Entry 9EVH (electron microscopy, 3.38 A resolution); this record covers chains E and S of the 7 polymer chains in the assembly.

== Chain E ==
Protein: Large T antigen
Organism: Betapolyomavirus macacae
Notes: EC 3.6.4.-
UniProtKB: P03070 (LT_SV40); numbering as in UniProt (aligned over 1-708)
Sequence (708 residues; row label = number of the first residue in the row):
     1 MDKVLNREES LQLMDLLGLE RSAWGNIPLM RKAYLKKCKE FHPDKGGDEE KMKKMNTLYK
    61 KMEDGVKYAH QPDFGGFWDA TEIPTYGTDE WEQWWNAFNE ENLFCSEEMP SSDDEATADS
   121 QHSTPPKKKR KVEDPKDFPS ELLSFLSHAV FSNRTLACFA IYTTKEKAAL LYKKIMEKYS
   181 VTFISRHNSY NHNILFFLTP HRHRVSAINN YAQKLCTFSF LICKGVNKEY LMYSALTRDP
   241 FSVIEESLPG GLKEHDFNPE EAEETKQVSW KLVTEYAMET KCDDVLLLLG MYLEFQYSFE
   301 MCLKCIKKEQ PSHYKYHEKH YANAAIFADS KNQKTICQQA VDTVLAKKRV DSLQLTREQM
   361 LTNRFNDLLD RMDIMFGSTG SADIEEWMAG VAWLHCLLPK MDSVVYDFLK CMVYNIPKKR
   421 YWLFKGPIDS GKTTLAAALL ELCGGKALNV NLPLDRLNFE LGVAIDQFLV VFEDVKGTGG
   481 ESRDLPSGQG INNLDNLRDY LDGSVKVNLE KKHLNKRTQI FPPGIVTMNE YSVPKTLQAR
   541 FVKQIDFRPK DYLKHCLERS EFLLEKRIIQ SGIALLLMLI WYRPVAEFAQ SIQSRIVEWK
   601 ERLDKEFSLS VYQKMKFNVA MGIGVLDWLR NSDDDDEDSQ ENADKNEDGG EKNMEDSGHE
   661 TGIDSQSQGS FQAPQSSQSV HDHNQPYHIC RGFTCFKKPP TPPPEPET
Disordered / not traced: 1-265, 628-708
Residues lining bound ligands: ADP (adenosine-5'-diphosphate): Trp-393, Leu-397, Pro-427, Ile-428, Asp-429, Ser-430, Gly-431, Lys-432, Thr-433, Thr-434, Arg-548, Pro-549, Lys-550, Leu-553, Leu-557, Leu-564
Curated features (UniProtKB/Swiss-Prot):
  - DNA-binding region: Pro-139 to Glu-254 (T-ag OBD)
  - zinc finger: Thr-265 to Arg-357 (T-ag D1-type)
  - region: Glu-63 to Asp-89 (Binding of LT to the CUL7 complex), Pro-699 to Thr-708 (CPD)
  - motif: Leu-103 to Glu-107 (LXCXE motif), Pro-125 to Val-132 (Nuclear localization signal)
  - binding site (Zn(2+)): Cys-302, Cys-305, His-313, His-317
  - binding site (ATP): Gly-426 to Thr-433
  - modified residue: Met-1 (N-acetylmethionine), Ser-106 (Phosphoserine), Ser-112 (Phosphoserine), Ser-120 (Phosphoserine), Ser-123 (Phosphoserine), Thr-124 (Phosphothreonine), Ser-639 (Phosphoserine), Ser-676 (Phosphoserine), Ser-677 (Phosphoserine), Ser-679 (Phosphoserine), Lys-697 (N6-acetyllysine), Thr-701 (Phosphothreonine)
  - mutagenesis: Phe-98 (F98A: Complete loss of interaction with host CUL7), Thr-124 (T124A: 200-fold reduction in phosphorylation by CDC2. No DNA replication activation), Ser-679 (S679A: Enhanced DNA replication), Thr-701 (T701A: Complete loss of interaction with host FBW7gamma isoform)

== Chain S ==
Molecule: 7-nt DNA strand
Sequence (7 nucleotides; numbered 1 to 7; the number before each row is that of its first residue):
     1 TTTTTTT

== Chain E / chain S interface ==
Contacting residue pairs (6; chain E residue first):
  Arg-456(E) with DT7(S), salt bridge to the phosphate
  Phe-459(E) with DT6(S), phosphate contact
  Lys-512(E) with DT6(S), phosphate contact; DT7(S), phosphate contact
  His-513(E) with DT5(S), hydrogen bond to the base; DT6(S), hydrogen bond to the phosphate
Interface residues without a listed pair, chain E (6 interface residues in all): Glu-510, Lys-511
Interface residues without a listed pair, chain S (4 interface residues in all): DT4

== Overview ==
6 residues of chain E face 4 of chain S across their interface, with 2 hydrogen bonds and 1 salt bridge. Polar
pairs include His-513(E)/DT5(S), His-513(E)/DT6(S) and Arg-456(E)/DT7(S). Ligands of chain E: ADP.
Here chain E is Large T antigen (Betapolyomavirus macacae) and chain S is a 7-nt DNA strand. Entry 9EVH (SV40
large T antigen assembly with DNA in presence of ADP) was determined by electron microscopy, deposited
together with 9EVP, 9F3T, 9F3U, 9F5I, 9F73, 9F74 and 14 further entries.
